Entry 1U0N (X-ray diffraction, 2.95 A resolution); this record covers chains A and C of the 4 polymer chains in the assembly.

[Chain A]
Protein: Von Willebrand factor
Organism: Homo sapiens
Notes: fragment: vwfa 1
UniProt: P04275 (VWF_HUMAN); residues 498-705 here correspond to UniProt positions 1261-1468 (UniProt number = residue number + 763)
Amino-acid sequence (208 residues; each row starts with the number of its first residue):
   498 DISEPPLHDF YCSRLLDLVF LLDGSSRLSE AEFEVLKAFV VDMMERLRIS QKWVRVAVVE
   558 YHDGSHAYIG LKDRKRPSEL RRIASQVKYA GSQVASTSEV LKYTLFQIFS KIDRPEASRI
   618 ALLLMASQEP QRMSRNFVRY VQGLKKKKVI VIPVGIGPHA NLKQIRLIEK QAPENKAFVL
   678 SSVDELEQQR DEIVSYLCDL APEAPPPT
Cystine bridges: Cys509-Cys695
Curated features (UniProtKB/Swiss-Prot):
  - glycosylation: Ser500 (O-linked (GalNAc...) serine), Thr705 (O-linked (GalNAc...) threonine)
What the authors report for this chain:
  - mutagenesis - R663Q: abolished binding to botrocetin
  - mutagenesis - H563R: decreased binding to GPIbalpha
  - mutagenesis - I546V: increased binding to GPIbalpha
  - mutagenesis - H563R: decreased binding to Platelet glycoprotein Ib

[Chain C]
Protein: Botrocetin
Organism: Bothrops jararaca
Notes: fragment: Beta chain
UniProt: P22030 (BOTB_BOTJA); residues 2001-2125 here correspond to UniProt positions 1-125 (UniProt number = residue number - 2000)
Amino-acid sequence (125 residues; numbered 2001 to 2125; the number before each row is that of its first residue):
  2001 DCPPDWSSYE GHCYRFFKEW MHWDDAEEFC TEQQTGAHLV SFQSKEEADF VRSLTSEMLK
  2061 GDVVWIGLSD VWNKCRFEWT DGMEFDYDDY YLIAEYECVA SKPTNNKWWI IPCTRFKNFV
  2121 CEFQA
Cystine bridges: Cys2002-Cys2013, Cys2030-Cys2121, Cys2098-Cys2113
What the authors report for this chain:
  - conformationally variable residues (order/disorder transition): Thr2055 to Lys2060

[Chain A / chain C interface]
Pairs across the interface (15):
  Gln628(A) - Asp2070(C)  hydrogen bond
  Gln628(A) - Leu2092(C)
  Gln628(A) - Tyr2096(C)
  Arg629(A) - His2022(C)  hydrogen bond
  Arg629(A) - Asp2024(C)
  Ser631(A) - Tyr2091(C)  hydrogen bond
  Ser631(A) - Leu2092(C)
  Arg632(A) - Thr2114(C)  hydrogen bond
  Lys660(A) - Asp2088(C)  salt bridge
  Lys660(A) - Tyr2091(C)
  Gln661(A) - Tyr2091(C)  hydrogen bond
  Arg663(A) - Asp2088(C)  hydrogen bond (side chain-backbone)
  Arg663(A) - Asp2089(C)  salt bridge
  Leu664(A) - Tyr2091(C)  hydrophobic
  Lys667(A) - Asp2089(C)  salt bridge
Interface residues without a listed pair, chain A (12 interface residues in all): Phe634, Val635, Asn658
Interface features reported in the paper:
  - pairs named by the authors: Gln628(A)-Asp2070(C) (hydrogen bond), Arg632(A)-Thr2114(C) (hydrogen bond), Arg663(A)-Asp2088(C)

[Overview]
The interface between chain A and chain C involves 12 residues on one side and 9 on the other; the contacts
include 6 hydrogen bonds and 3 salt bridges. Polar contacts include Lys660(A)-Asp2088(C), Arg663(A)-Asp2089(C)
and Lys667(A)-Asp2089(C). The authors report hydrogen bonds between Gln628(A) and Asp2070(C) and Arg632(A) and
Thr2114(C); a contact between Arg663(A) and Asp2088(C). From the paper: R663Q of chain A abolishes binding to
botrocetin; conformational variability at Thr2055(C); 3 substitutions were tested in all.
Here chain A is Von Willebrand factor (Homo sapiens) and chain C is Botrocetin (Bothrops jararaca). Entry 1U0N
(The ternary von Willebrand Factor A1-glycoprotein Ibalpha-botrocetin complex) was determined by X-ray
diffraction together with 1U0O from the same study.
